PDB entry 4NQC | X-ray diffraction, 2.50 A resolution | chains A and B

# Chain A
Name: Major histocompatibility complex class I-related gene protein
From: Homo sapiens
UniProtKB: Q95460 (HMR1_HUMAN); residues 1-270 here correspond to UniProt positions 23-292 (UniProt number = residue number + 22)
Sequence (271 residues; numbered 0 to 270; the number before each row is that of its first residue; numbering starts at 0):
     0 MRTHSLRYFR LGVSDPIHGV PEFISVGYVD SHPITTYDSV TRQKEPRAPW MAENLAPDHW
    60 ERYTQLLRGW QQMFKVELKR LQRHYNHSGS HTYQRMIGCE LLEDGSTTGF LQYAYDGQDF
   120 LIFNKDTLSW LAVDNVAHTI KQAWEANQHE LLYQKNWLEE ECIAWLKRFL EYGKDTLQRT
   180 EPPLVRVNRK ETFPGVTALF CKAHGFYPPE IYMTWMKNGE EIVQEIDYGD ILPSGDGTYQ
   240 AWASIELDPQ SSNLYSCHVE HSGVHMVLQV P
Disordered / not traced: 189-197, 245-250, 270
Disulfides: C98-C161, C200-C256
Glycans and other covalent adducts: compound 2LJ linked to K43
Sequence notes: expression tag (0); engineered mutation S261 (Cys283 in Q95460)
Ligand contacts: 2LJ (1-deoxy-1-({2,6-dioxo-5-[(E)-propylideneamino]-1,2,3,6-tetrahydropyrimidin-4-yl}amino)-D-ribitol): Y7, F8, R9, S24, T34, H58, Y62, L66, W69, R94, I96, Y152, Q153, W156
UniProt features mapped onto this chain:
  - binding site (5-(2-oxoethylideneamino)-6-(D-ribitylamino)uracil): R9, S24, K43, R94, Y152, Q153
  - binding site (5-(2-oxopropylideneamino)-6-(D-ribitylamino)uracil): R9, S24, K43, R94, Y152, Q153
  - binding site (7-hydroxy-6-methyl-8-(1-D-ribityl)lumazine): R9, S24, K43, R94, Y152, Q153
  - binding site (8-(9H-purin-6-yl)-2-oxa-8-azabicyclo[3.3.1]nona-3,6-diene-4,6-dicarbaldehyde): R9, K43, H58, R94
  - binding site (2-amino-4-oxopteridine-6-carbaldehyde): K43
  - binding site (pyridoxal): K43
  - glycosylation: N85 (N-linked (GlcNAc...) asparagine)
What the authors report for this chain:
  - binding site for 2LJ: Y7, K43, Y62
  - mutagenesis - K43A: unchanged binding to human MAIT cells present in PBMCs

# Chain B
Name: Beta-2-microglobulin
From: Homo sapiens
UniProtKB: P61769 (B2MG_HUMAN); residues 1-99 here correspond to UniProt positions 21-119 (UniProt number = residue number + 20)
Sequence (99 residues; row label = number of the first residue in the row):
     1 IQRTPKIQVY SRHPAENGKS NFLNCYVSGF HPSDIEVDLL KNGERIEKVE HSDLSFSKDW
    61 SFYLLYYTEF TPTEKDEYAC RVNHVTLSQP KIVKWDRDM
Disordered / not traced: 97-99
Disulfides: C25-C80
UniProt features mapped onto this chain:
  - modified residue: Q2 (Pyrrolidone carboxylic acid)
  - glycosylation: I1 (N-linked (Glc) (glycation) isoleucine), K19 (N-linked (Glc) (glycation) lysine), K41 (N-linked (Glc) (glycation) lysine), K48 (N-linked (Glc) (glycation) lysine), K58 (N-linked (Glc) (glycation) lysine), K91 (N-linked (Glc) (glycation) lysine), K94 (N-linked (Glc) (glycation) lysine)

# Interface between chain A and chain B
Residue-residue contacts (46; chain A residue first):
  R6(A) - K58(B)
  F8(A) - F56(B)  hydrophobic
  F8(A) - S57(B)
  L10(A) - F56(B)  hydrophobic
  I16(A) - D34(B)
  V19(A) - D34(B)
  V25(A) - F56(B)  hydrophobic
  Y27(A) - S55(B)
  Y27(A) - F56(B)  hydrogen bond (side chain-backbone)
  R46(A) - D53(B)  salt bridge
  T91(A) - H31(B)
  Q93(A) - H31(B)  hydrogen bond
  Q93(A) - W60(B)  hydrogen bond (side chain-backbone)
  Q93(A) - F62(B)
  R94(A) - W60(B)
  M95(A) - K58(B)
  M95(A) - W60(B)  hydrophobic
  Q111(A) - K58(B)
  Q111(A) - W60(B)
  Y112(A) - W60(B)
  A113(A) - W60(B)
  D115(A) - I1(B)
  D115(A) - H31(B)
  G116(A) - R3(B)  hydrogen bond (backbone-side chain)
  G116(A) - H31(B)  hydrogen bond (backbone-side chain)
  G116(A) - D59(B)
  G116(A) - W60(B)
  Q117(A) - I1(B)
  Q117(A) - R3(B)
  D118(A) - W60(B)  hydrogen bond
  R185(A) - P14(B)
  H203(A) - P14(B)
  D229(A) - K6(B)  salt bridge
  D229(A) - Q8(B)  hydrogen bond
  L231(A) - Q8(B)
  L231(A) - Y10(B)
  L231(A) - Y26(B)  hydrophobic
  P232(A) - Y10(B)  hydrogen bond (backbone-side chain)
  P232(A) - Y26(B)
  S233(A) - R12(B)  hydrogen bond (backbone-side chain)
  S233(A) - N24(B)  hydrogen bond (backbone-side chain)
  G234(A) - R12(B)  hydrogen bond (backbone-side chain)
  D235(A) - H13(B)
  Q239(A) - Y10(B)
  Q239(A) - S11(B)
  Q239(A) - R12(B)
Other interface residues (no listed pair), chain A (29 interface residues in all): I23
Other interface residues (no listed pair), chain B (25 interface residues in all): P32, S33, L54, L65

# In short
29 residues of chain A face 25 of chain B across their interface, with 11 hydrogen bonds and 2 salt bridges.
Polar contacts include R46(A)-D53(B), D229(A)-K6(B) and Y27(A)-F56(B). From the paper: a binding site for 2LJ
at Y7(A), K43(A) and Y62(A); K43A of chain A leaves binding to human MAIT cells present in PBMCs unchanged.
Here chain A is Major histocompatibility complex class I-related gene protein and chain B is
Beta-2-microglobulin, both from Homo sapiens. Entry 4NQC (Crystal structure of TCR-MR1 ternary complex and
covalently bound 5-(2-oxopropylideneamino)-6-D-ribitylaminouracil) was determined by X-ray diffraction,
deposited together with 4NQD and 4NQE.
